7NYY - chains C and E of the 8 polymer chains in the assembly; structure by electron microscopy, 6.80 A resolution (low resolution: residue-level contacts below are approximate; hydrogen-bond / salt-bridge calls are withheld).

Chain C:
Name: Chromosome partition protein MukF
Source organism: Photorhabdus thracensis
UniProtKB: A0A0F7LMQ4 (A0A0F7LMQ4_9GAMM); residue numbers follow UniProt; this construct covers 1-440
Chain sequence (440 residues; numbered 1 to 440; the number before each row is that of its first residue):
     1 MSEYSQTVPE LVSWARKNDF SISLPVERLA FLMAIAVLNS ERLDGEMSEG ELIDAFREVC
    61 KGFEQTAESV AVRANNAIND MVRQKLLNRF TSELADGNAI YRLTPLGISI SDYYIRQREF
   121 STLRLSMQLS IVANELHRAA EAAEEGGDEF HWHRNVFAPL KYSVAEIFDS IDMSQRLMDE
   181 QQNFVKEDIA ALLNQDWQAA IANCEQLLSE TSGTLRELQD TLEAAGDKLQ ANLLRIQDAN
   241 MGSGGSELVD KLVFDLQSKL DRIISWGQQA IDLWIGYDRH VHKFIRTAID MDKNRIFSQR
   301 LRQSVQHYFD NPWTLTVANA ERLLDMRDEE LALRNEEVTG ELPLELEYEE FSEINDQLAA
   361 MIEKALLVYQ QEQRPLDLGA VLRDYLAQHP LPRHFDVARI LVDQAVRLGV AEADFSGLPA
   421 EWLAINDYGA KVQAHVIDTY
Disordered / not traced: 1-9, 23-118

Chain E:
Name: Chromosome partition protein MukE
Source organism: Photorhabdus thracensis
UniProtKB: A0A0F7LPV6 (A0A0F7LPV6_9GAMM); residue numbers follow UniProt; this construct covers 1-240
Chain sequence (240 residues; each row starts with the number of its first residue):
     1 MSSTHIEQFM PVKLAQALAN SLFPELDSQL RAGRHIGIDD LDNHAFLMDF QEQLEEFYAR
    61 YNVELIRAPE GFFYLRPRST TLIPRSVLSE LDMMVGKILC YLYLSPERLA NQGIFTSQEL
   121 YEELISLADE GKLMKFVNQR SSGSDLDKQK LQEKVRTTLN RLRRLGMVYF LPNNNNKFTI
   181 TEAVFRFGAD VRSGDDPREI QLRMIRDGEA MPVEGSLSLD DSENDETPDN SAEGAGDEQP
Disordered / not traced: 1-8, 214-240

Chain C / chain E interface:
Pairs across the interface - 102 pairs, chain C then chain E:
  Ala-190(C) / Pro-106(E)
  Leu-193(C) / Pro-106(E)
  Asn-194(C) / Pro-106(E)
  Asn-194(C) / Glu-107(E)
  Tyr-277(C) / Leu-109(E)
  Tyr-277(C) / Gln-112(E)
  His-280(C) / Leu-109(E)
  His-280(C) / Gln-112(E)
  His-280(C) / Gly-113(E)
  Val-281(C) / Leu-109(E)
  Lys-283(C) / Ile-38(E)
  Phe-284(C) / Tyr-103(E)
  Phe-284(C) / Leu-104(E)
  Phe-284(C) / Pro-106(E)
  Phe-284(C) / Leu-109(E)
  Thr-287(C) / Tyr-103(E)
  Thr-287(C) / Glu-182(E)
  Thr-287(C) / Phe-185(E)
  Ala-288(C) / Leu-104(E)
  Met-291(C) / Glu-70(E)
  Met-291(C) / Glu-182(E)
  Met-291(C) / Phe-185(E)
  Phe-297(C) / Glu-70(E)
  Phe-297(C) / Cys-100(E)
  Phe-297(C) / Leu-104(E)
  Phe-297(C) / Gly-188(E)
  Phe-297(C) / Val-191(E)
  Phe-297(C) / Arg-192(E)
  Arg-300(C) / Val-191(E)
  Leu-301(C) / Cys-100(E)
  Leu-301(C) / Tyr-101(E)
  Leu-301(C) / Val-191(E)
  Ser-304(C) / Lys-97(E)
  Ser-304(C) / Asp-190(E)
  Ser-304(C) / Val-191(E)
  Val-305(C) / Lys-97(E)
  Gln-306(C) / Leu-127(E)
  Tyr-308(C) / Glu-90(E)
  Tyr-308(C) / Met-93(E)
  Tyr-308(C) / Lys-97(E)
  Phe-309(C) / Glu-90(E)
  Phe-309(C) / Met-94(E)
  Phe-309(C) / Phe-136(E)
  Asp-310(C) / Arg-198(E)
  Asn-311(C) / Asp-190(E)
  Asn-311(C) / Pro-197(E)
  Asn-311(C) / Arg-198(E)
  Asn-311(C) / Gln-201(E)
  Pro-312(C) / Glu-90(E)
  Pro-312(C) / Arg-198(E)
  Pro-312(C) / Gln-201(E)
  Pro-312(C) / Pro-212(E)
  Trp-313(C) / Glu-90(E)
  Trp-313(C) / Met-93(E)
  Trp-313(C) / Phe-187(E)
  Trp-313(C) / Asp-190(E)
  Trp-313(C) / Gln-201(E)
  Trp-313(C) / Met-204(E)
  Trp-313(C) / Ala-210(E)
  Trp-313(C) / Met-211(E)
  Thr-314(C) / Leu-88(E)
  Thr-314(C) / Ser-89(E)
  Thr-314(C) / Glu-90(E)
  Thr-314(C) / Ala-210(E)
  Thr-314(C) / Met-211(E)
  Thr-314(C) / Val-213(E)
  Leu-315(C) / Val-87(E)
  Leu-315(C) / Leu-88(E)
  Leu-315(C) / Met-93(E)
  Leu-315(C) / Arg-186(E)
  Leu-315(C) / Met-204(E)
  Leu-315(C) / Glu-209(E)
  Leu-315(C) / Ala-210(E)
  Thr-316(C) / Leu-75(E)
  Thr-316(C) / Arg-76(E)
  Thr-316(C) / Pro-77(E)
  Thr-316(C) / Ser-86(E)
  Thr-316(C) / Gly-208(E)
  Thr-316(C) / Glu-209(E)
  Thr-316(C) / Ala-210(E)
  Thr-316(C) / Met-211(E)
  Val-317(C) / His-35(E)
  Val-317(C) / Leu-75(E)
  Val-317(C) / Pro-77(E)
  Val-317(C) / Arg-85(E)
  Val-317(C) / Ser-86(E)
  Val-317(C) / Leu-88(E)
  Val-317(C) / Arg-186(E)
  Ala-318(C) / Arg-31(E)
  Ala-318(C) / Pro-77(E)
  Ala-318(C) / Ile-83(E)
  Ala-318(C) / Pro-84(E)
  Asn-319(C) / Ala-32(E)
  Asn-319(C) / Pro-84(E)
  Asn-319(C) / Ser-86(E)
  Asn-319(C) / Leu-165(E)
  Ala-320(C) / Pro-84(E)
  Ala-320(C) / Arg-85(E)
  Ala-320(C) / Ser-86(E)
  Glu-321(C) / Pro-84(E)
  Arg-322(C) / Ala-32(E)
  Arg-322(C) / Arg-164(E)
Other interface residues (no listed pair), chain C (35 interface residues in all): Trp-197, Gly-276, Asp-292
Other interface residues (no listed pair), chain E (62 interface residues in all): Gly-33, Arg-34, Pro-69, Gly-71, Tyr-74, Ile-98, Ala-110, Ala-128, Lys-132, Leu-133, Ala-189, Ser-193

Overview:
Chain C and chain E form an interface of 35 and 62 residues respectively.
Chain C is Chromosome partition protein MukF and chain E is Chromosome partition protein MukE, both from
Photorhabdus thracensis; the structure, Cryo-EM structure of the MukBEF monomer, was determined by electron
microscopy together with 7NYW, 7NYX, 7NYZ, 7NZ0, 7NZ2, 7NZ3 and 7NZ4 from the same study.
